3JAK - chains E and F of the 14 polymer chains in the assembly; structure by electron microscopy, 3.30 A resolution.

== Chain E ==
Protein: Tubulin alpha-1B chain
From: Sus scrofa
Reference sequence: Q2XVP4 (TBA1B_PIG); residue numbers follow UniProt; this construct covers 1-451
Amino-acid sequence (451 residues; each row starts with the number of its first residue):
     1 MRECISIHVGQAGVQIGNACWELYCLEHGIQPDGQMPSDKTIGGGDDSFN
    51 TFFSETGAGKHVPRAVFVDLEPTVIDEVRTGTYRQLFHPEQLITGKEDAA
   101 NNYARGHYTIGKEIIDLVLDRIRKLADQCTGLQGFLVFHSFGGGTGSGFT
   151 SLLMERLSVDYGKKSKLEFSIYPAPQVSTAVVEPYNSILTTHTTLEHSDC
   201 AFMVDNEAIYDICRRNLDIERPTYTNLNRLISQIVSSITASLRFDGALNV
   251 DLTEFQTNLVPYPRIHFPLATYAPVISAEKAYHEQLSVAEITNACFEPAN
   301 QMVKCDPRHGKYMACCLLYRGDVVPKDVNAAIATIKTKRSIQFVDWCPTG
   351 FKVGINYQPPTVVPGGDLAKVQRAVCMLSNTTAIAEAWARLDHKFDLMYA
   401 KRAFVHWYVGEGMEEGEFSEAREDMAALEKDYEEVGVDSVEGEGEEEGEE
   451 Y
Unresolved in the structure: 38-46, 442-451
Bound ions: Mg2+: Glu71 (together with GTP)
Residues lining bound ligands: GTP (guanosine-5'-triphosphate): Gly10, Gln11, Ala12, Gln15, Ile16, Asp69, Glu71, Asp98, Ala99, Ala100, Asn101, Ser140, Gly143, Gly144, Thr145, Gly146, Ile171, Thr179, Glu183, Asn206, Tyr224, Leu227, Asn228, Ile231
UniProt features mapped onto this chain:
  - motif: Met1 to Cys4 (MREC motif)
  - active site: Glu254
  - binding site (GTP): Gly10, Gln11, Ala12, Gln15, Glu71, Ala99, Ser140, Gly143, Gly144, Thr145, Gly146, Thr179, Glu183, Asn206, Tyr224, Asn228, Leu252
  - binding site (Mg(2+)): Glu71
  - site: Tyr451 (Involved in polymerization)
  - modified residue: Lys40 (N6,N6,N6-trimethyllysine), Ser48 (Phosphoserine), Ser232 (Phosphoserine), Tyr282 (3'-nitrotyrosine), Arg339 (Omega-N-methylarginine), Ser439 (Phosphoserine), Glu443 (5-glutamyl polyglutamate), Glu445 (5-glutamyl polyglutamate), Tyr451 (3'-nitrotyrosine)
  - cross-link (Glycyl lysine isopeptide (Lys-Gly)): Lys326 (interchain with G-Cter in ubiquitin), Lys370 (interchain with G-Cter in ubiquitin)
Reported in the primary citation:
  - catalytic residues: Glu254 (citing earlier work)

== Chain F ==
Protein: Tubulin beta chain
From: Sus scrofa
Reference sequence: P02554 (TBB_PIG); the author numbering skips numbers that UniProt does not, so the offset changes along the chain: 1-44 = UniProt 1-44; 47-360 = UniProt 45-358; 369-455 = UniProt 359-445
Amino-acid sequence (445 residues; numbered 1 to 455; 10 numbers in that range are skipped by the numbering (no residue carries them; nothing is unmodelled there); the number before each row is that of its first residue):
     1 MREIVHIQAGQCGNQIGAKFWEVISDEHGIDPTGSYHGDSDLQL
    47 ERINVYYNEAAGNKYVPRAILVDLEPGTMDSVRSGPFGQIFRPDNFVFGQ
    97 SGAGNNWAKGHYTEGAELVDSVLDVVRKESESCDCLQGFQLTHSLGGGTG
   147 SGMGTLLISKIREEYPDRIMNTFSVVPSPKVSDTVVEPYNATLSVHQLVE
   197 NTDETYCIDNEALYDICFRTLKLTTPTYGDLNHLVSATMSGVTTCLRFPG
   247 QLNADLRKLAVNMVPFPRLHFFMPGFAPLTSRGSQQYRALTVPELTQQMF
   297 DAKNMMAACDPRHGRYLTVAAVFRGRMSMKEVDEQMLNVQNKNSSYFVEW
   347 IPNNVKTAVCDIPP
   369 RGLKMSATFIGNSTAIQELFKRISEQFTAMFRRKAFLHWYTGEGMDEMEF
   419 TEAESNMNDLVSEYQQYQDATADEQGEFEEEGEEDEA
Unresolved in the structure: 440-455
Residues lining bound ligands:
  - GTP-gamma-S (GSP; 5'-guanosine-diphosphate-monothiophosphate): Gly10, Gln11, Cys12, Gln15, Ile16, Asp69, Glu71, Asn101, Ser140, Gly143, Gly144, Thr145, Gly146, Val171, Asp179, Glu183, Asn206, Leu209, Tyr224, Leu227, Asn228
  - GTP (guanosine-5'-triphosphate): Gln247, Leu248, Lys254
UniProt features mapped onto this chain:
  - motif: Met1 to Ile4 (MREI motif)
  - binding site (GTP): Gln11, Glu71, Ser140, Gly144, Thr145, Gly146, Asn206, Asn228
  - binding site (Mg(2+)): Glu71
  - modified residue: Ser40 (Phosphoserine), Lys60 (N6-acetyllysine), Ser174 (Phosphoserine), Thr287 (Phosphothreonine), Thr292 (Phosphothreonine), Arg320 (Omega-N-methylarginine), Glu448 (5-glutamyl polyglutamate)
  - cross-link (Glycyl lysine isopeptide (Lys-Gly)): Lys60 (interchain with G-Cter in ubiquitin), Lys326 (interchain with G-Cter in ubiquitin)

== Chain E / chain F interface ==
Pairs across the interface - 76 pairs, chain E then chain F:
  Met1(E) - Gln96(F)
  Arg2(E) - Pro72(F)
  Arg2(E) - Gln96(F)
  Gly131(E) - Gln96(F)
  Gln133(E) - Gln96(F)
  Gln133(E) - Ser97(F)
  Lys163(E) - Gly410(F)  hydrogen bond (side chain-backbone)
  Lys163(E) - Glu411(F)  salt bridge
  Gly246(E) - Gln11(F)
  Ala247(E) - Gln11(F)  hydrogen bond (backbone-side chain)
  Ala247(E) - Gln15(F)
  Leu248(E) - Gln11(F)
  Leu248(E) - Asp179(F)
  Leu248(E) - Tyr224(F)
  Asn249(E) - Gln11(F)  hydrogen bond (backbone-side chain)
  Thr253(E) - Lys105(F)
  Glu254(E) - Gly100(F)
  Glu254(E) - Asn101(F)
  Gln256(E) - Trp407(F)  hydrogen bond (backbone-side chain)
  Thr257(E) - Gly100(F)  hydrogen bond (side chain-backbone)
  Thr257(E) - Phe404(F)
  Thr257(E) - Trp407(F)
  Asn258(E) - Asn101(F)
  Asn258(E) - Thr180(F)
  Asn258(E) - Val181(F)
  Asn258(E) - Val182(F)
  Asn258(E) - Phe404(F)
  Val260(E) - Phe404(F)
  Val260(E) - His406(F)
  Val260(E) - Trp407(F)  hydrogen bond (backbone-side chain)
  Pro261(E) - Ala403(F)
  Pro261(E) - Phe404(F)  hydrogen bond (backbone-backbone)
  Pro261(E) - His406(F)
  Tyr262(E) - Arg401(F)  hydrogen bond (side chain-backbone)
  Tyr262(E) - His406(F)
  Pro263(E) - His406(F)
  Val324(E) - Thr221(F)
  Val324(E) - Pro222(F)
  Pro325(E) - Tyr210(F)
  Pro325(E) - Tyr224(F)  hydrophobic
  Lys326(E) - Tyr210(F)
  Lys326(E) - Phe214(F)
  Lys326(E) - Pro222(F)
  Asp327(E) - Thr221(F)  hydrogen bond
  Asn329(E) - Val177(F)
  Asn329(E) - Glu207(F)
  Asn329(E) - Tyr210(F)
  Ile332(E) - Val177(F)  hydrophobic
  Lys336(E) - Lys176(F)  hydrogen bond (side chain-backbone)
  Trp346(E) - Ala397(F)
  Trp346(E) - Met398(F)
  Trp346(E) - Arg401(F)
  Trp346(E) - Ala403(F)  hydrophobic
  Trp346(E) - Phe404(F)  hydrophobic
  Pro348(E) - Gln394(F)
  Thr349(E) - Ser178(F)
  Thr349(E) - Thr180(F)
  Thr349(E) - Val181(F)  hydrogen bond (side chain-backbone)
  Thr349(E) - Pro184(F)
  Thr349(E) - Gln394(F)
  Gly350(E) - Ser178(F)
  Gly350(E) - Val181(F)
  Phe351(E) - Ser178(F)  hydrogen bond (backbone-side chain)
  Phe351(E) - Asp179(F)
  Phe351(E) - Thr180(F)  hydrogen bond (backbone-backbone)
  Phe351(E) - Val181(F)
  Lys352(E) - Asn101(F)
  Lys352(E) - Asp179(F)
  Val353(E) - Asp179(F)  hydrogen bond (backbone-backbone)
  Glu434(E) - Arg401(F)
  Val435(E) - Arg401(F)  hydrogen bond (backbone-side chain)
  Val437(E) - Arg401(F)  hydrogen bond (backbone-side chain)
  Asp438(E) - Arg401(F)
  Ser439(E) - Arg401(F)  hydrogen bond
  Val440(E) - Arg400(F)
  Glu441(E) - Arg400(F)
Also at the interface, not in a pair above, chain E (43 interface residues in all): Thr130, Asp245, Ala314, Cys347
Also at the interface, not in a pair above, chain F (39 interface residues in all): Ser77, Asn102, Glu183, Thr220, Thr223, Lys402

== In short ==
43 residues of chain E and 39 residues of chain F are in contact; the contacts include 17 hydrogen bonds and 1
salt bridge. Polar contacts include Lys163(E)-Glu411(F), Lys163(E)-Gly410(F) and Ala247(E)-Gln11(F). Bound to
chain E: GTP. Chain F binds GTP-gamma-S and GTP. From the paper: the catalytic residue Glu254(E).
Here chain E is Tubulin alpha-1B chain and chain F is Tubulin beta chain, both from Sus scrofa. Entry 3JAK
(Cryo-EM structure of GTPgammaS-microtubule co-polymerized with EB3 (merged dataset with and without kinesin
bound)) was determined by electron microscopy, deposited together with 3JAL, 3JAR, 3JAS, 3JAT and 3JAW.
